Entry 8V48 (electron microscopy, 3.68 A resolution); this record covers chains A and F of the 9 polymer chains in the assembly.

== Chain A (and F) ==
Molecule: AriA antitoxin
Source organism: Escherichia coli B185
Notes: chain F of this document is another copy of the same molecule, construct and numbering; everything in this record applies to it too
UniProtKB: D6IC77 (D6IC77_ECOLX); numbering as in UniProt (aligned over 2-464)
Sequence (464 residues; numbered 1 to 464; the number before each row is that of its first residue):
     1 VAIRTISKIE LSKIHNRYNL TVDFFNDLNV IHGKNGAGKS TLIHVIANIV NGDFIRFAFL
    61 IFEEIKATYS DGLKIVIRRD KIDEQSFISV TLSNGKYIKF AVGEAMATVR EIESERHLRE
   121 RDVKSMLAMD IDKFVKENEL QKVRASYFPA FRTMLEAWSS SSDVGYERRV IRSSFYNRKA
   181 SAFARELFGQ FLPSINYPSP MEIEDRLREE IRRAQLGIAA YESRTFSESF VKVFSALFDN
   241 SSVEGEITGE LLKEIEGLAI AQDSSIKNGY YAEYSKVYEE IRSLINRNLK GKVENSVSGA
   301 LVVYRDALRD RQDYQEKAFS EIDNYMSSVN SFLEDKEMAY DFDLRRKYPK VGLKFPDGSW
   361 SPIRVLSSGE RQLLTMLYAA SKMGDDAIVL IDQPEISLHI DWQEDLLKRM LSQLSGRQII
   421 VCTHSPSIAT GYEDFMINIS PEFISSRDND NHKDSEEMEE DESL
Unresolved in the structure: 1-2, 115-122, 163-171, 239-247, 289-294, 447-464 (chain F: 1-2, 115-122, 163-171, 237-247, 289-294, 447-464)
Differences from the reference sequence: expression tag (1); engineered mutation Gln-393 (Glu in D6IC77)
From the paper describing this entry:
  - mutagenesis - K39I, D392A: decreased catalytic activity

== Chain A / chain F interface ==
Contacting residue pairs (53; chain A residue first):
  Arg-212(A) / Arg-212(F)
  Arg-212(A) / Gln-215(F)  hydrogen bond
  Arg-213(A) / Lys-347(F)
  Gln-215(A) / Leu-216(F)
  Ala-219(A) / Ala-219(F)  hydrophobic
  Glu-222(A) / Ser-223(F)
  Glu-222(A) / Phe-226(F)
  Ser-223(A) / Glu-222(F)  hydrogen bond
  Ser-223(A) / Tyr-271(F)
  Ser-223(A) / Arg-311(F)  hydrogen bond
  Arg-224(A) / Tyr-271(F)
  Thr-225(A) / Phe-226(F)
  Phe-226(A) / Phe-226(F)
  Phe-226(A) / Ser-229(F)
  Phe-226(A) / Tyr-304(F)  hydrophobic
  Ser-227(A) / Tyr-271(F)
  Ser-227(A) / Tyr-274(F)
  Ser-229(A) / Phe-230(F)
  Phe-230(A) / Ile-281(F)  hydrophobic
  Phe-230(A) / Ala-300(F)
  Phe-230(A) / Tyr-304(F)  hydrophobic
  Val-231(A) / Val-277(F)  hydrophobic
  Val-233(A) / Val-233(F)  hydrophobic
  Phe-234(A) / Ile-281(F)
  Phe-234(A) / Leu-284(F)  hydrophobic
  Phe-234(A) / Ile-285(F)  hydrophobic
  Ser-235(A) / Leu-284(F)
  Phe-238(A) / Leu-284(F)
  Phe-238(A) / Asn-288(F)
  Tyr-270(A) / Leu-216(F)
  Tyr-270(A) / Ala-220(F)  hydrophobic
  Tyr-271(A) / Arg-224(F)
  Tyr-271(A) / Ser-227(F)
  Glu-273(A) / Glu-228(F)
  Tyr-274(A) / Ser-227(F)
  Val-277(A) / Ser-227(F)
  Glu-280(A) / Val-231(F)
  Ile-281(A) / Phe-230(F)  hydrophobic
  Ile-281(A) / Val-231(F)  hydrophobic
  Ile-281(A) / Phe-234(F)  hydrophobic
  Leu-284(A) / Ser-235(F)
  Val-297(A) / Phe-234(F)  hydrophobic
  Ala-300(A) / Phe-234(F)  hydrophobic
  Tyr-304(A) / Phe-230(F)  hydrophobic
  Ala-307(A) / Phe-226(F)  hydrophobic
  Arg-311(A) / Ser-223(F)  hydrogen bond
  Arg-311(A) / Phe-226(F)
  Lys-347(A) / Arg-213(F)
  Lys-347(A) / Leu-216(F)
  Lys-347(A) / Gly-217(F)
  Tyr-348(A) / Glu-209(F)
  Tyr-348(A) / Arg-212(F)  hydrogen bond
  Pro-349(A) / Arg-212(F)
Interface residues without a listed pair, chain A (41 interface residues in all): Arg-208, Glu-209, Leu-216, Ala-220, Leu-237, Ile-285, Leu-301, Leu-344
Interface residues without a listed pair, chain F (37 interface residues in all): Tyr-270, Ser-296, Val-297, Leu-301, Ala-307, Pro-349

== Overview ==
Chain A and chain F form an interface of 41 and 37 residues respectively; the contacts include 5 hydrogen
bonds. Among the polar pairs are Arg-212(A)/Gln-215(F), Ser-223(A)/Glu-222(F) and Ser-223(A)/Arg-311(F). From
the paper: K39I and D392A of chain A reduce catalytic activity.
Chain A and chain F are both AriA antitoxin (Escherichia coli B185); the structure, CryoEM structure of
AriA-AriB complex (Form III), was determined by electron microscopy (same publication as 8V45, 8V46, 8V47 and
8V49).
